Entry 4Y52 (X-ray diffraction, 3.50 A resolution); this record covers chains A and I of the 13 polymer chains in the assembly.

[Chain A]
Molecule: DNA-directed RNA polymerase II subunit RPB1
Organism: Saccharomyces cerevisiae (strain ATCC 204508 / S288c)
Notes: EC 2.7.7.6
UniProtKB: P04050 (RPB1_YEAST); numbering as in UniProt (aligned over 1-1733)
Chain sequence (1733 residues; each row starts with the number of its first residue):
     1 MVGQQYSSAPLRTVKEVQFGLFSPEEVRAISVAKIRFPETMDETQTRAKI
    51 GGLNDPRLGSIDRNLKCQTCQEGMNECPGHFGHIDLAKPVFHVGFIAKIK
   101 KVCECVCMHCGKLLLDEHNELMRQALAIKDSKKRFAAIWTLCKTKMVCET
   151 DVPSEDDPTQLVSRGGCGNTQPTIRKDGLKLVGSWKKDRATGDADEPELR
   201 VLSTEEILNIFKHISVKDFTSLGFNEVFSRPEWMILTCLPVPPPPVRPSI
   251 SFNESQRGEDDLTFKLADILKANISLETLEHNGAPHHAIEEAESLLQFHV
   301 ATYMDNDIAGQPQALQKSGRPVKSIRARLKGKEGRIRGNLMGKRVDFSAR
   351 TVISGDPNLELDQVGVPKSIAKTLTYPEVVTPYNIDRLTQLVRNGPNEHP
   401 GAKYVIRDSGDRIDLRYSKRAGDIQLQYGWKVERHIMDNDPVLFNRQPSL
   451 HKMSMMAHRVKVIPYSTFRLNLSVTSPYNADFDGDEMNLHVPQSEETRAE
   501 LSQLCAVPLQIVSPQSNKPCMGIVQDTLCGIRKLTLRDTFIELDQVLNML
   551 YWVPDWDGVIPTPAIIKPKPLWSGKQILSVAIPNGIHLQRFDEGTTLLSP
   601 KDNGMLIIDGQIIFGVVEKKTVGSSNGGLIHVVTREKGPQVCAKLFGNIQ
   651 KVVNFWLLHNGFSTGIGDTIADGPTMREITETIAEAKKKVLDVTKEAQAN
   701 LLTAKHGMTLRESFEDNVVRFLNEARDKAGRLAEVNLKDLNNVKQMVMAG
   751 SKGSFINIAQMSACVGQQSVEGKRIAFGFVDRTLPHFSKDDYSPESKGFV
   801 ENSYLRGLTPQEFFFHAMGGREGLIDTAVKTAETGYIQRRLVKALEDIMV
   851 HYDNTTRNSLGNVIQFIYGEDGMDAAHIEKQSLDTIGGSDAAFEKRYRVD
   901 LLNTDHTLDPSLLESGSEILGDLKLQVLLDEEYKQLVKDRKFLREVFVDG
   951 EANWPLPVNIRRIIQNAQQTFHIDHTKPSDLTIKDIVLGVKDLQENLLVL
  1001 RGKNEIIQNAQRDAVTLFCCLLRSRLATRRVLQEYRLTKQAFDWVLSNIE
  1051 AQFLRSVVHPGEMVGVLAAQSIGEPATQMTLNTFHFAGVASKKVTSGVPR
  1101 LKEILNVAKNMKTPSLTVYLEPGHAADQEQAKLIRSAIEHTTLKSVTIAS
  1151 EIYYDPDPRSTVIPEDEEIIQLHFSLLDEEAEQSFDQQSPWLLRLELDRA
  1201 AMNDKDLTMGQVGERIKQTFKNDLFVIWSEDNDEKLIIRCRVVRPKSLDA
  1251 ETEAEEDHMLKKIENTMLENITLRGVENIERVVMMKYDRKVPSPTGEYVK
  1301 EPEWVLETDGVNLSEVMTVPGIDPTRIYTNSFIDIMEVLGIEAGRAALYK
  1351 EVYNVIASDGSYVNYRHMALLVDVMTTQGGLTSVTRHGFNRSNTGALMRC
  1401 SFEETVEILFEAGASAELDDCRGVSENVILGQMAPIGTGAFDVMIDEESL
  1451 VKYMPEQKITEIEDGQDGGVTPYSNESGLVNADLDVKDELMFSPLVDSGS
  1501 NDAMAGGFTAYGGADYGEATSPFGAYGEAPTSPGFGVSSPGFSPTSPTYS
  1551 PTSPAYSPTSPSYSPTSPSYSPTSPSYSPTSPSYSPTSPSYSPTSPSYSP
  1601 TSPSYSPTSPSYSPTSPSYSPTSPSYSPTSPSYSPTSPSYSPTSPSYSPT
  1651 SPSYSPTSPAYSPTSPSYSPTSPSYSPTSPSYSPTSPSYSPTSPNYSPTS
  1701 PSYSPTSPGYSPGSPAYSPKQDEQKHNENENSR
Not modelled in the structure: 1-2, 149-150, 155-160, 187-198, 1082-1091, 1177-1186, 1244-1253, 1446-1733
Curated features (UniProtKB/Swiss-Prot):
  - region: P248 to D260 (Lid loop), N306 to K323 (Rudder loop), P810 to E822 (Bridging helix)
  - binding site (Zn(2+)): C67, C70, C77, H80, C107, C110, C148, C167
  - binding site (Mg(2+)): D481, D483, D485
  - modified residue: T1471 (Phosphothreonine)
  - cross-link (Glycyl lysine isopeptide (Lys-Gly)): K695 (interchain with G-Cter in ubiquitin), K1246 (interchain with G-Cter in ubiquitin), K1350 (interchain with G-Cter in ubiquitin)
  - natural variant: S1653 to P1659 (deletion: In strain: A364A)
  - mutagenesis: K1246 (K1246R: Impairs ubiquitination during transcription stress)
Ion coordination: Zn2+ site 1: C67, C70, C77, H80; Zn2+ site 2: C107, C110, C148, C167; Mg2+: D483, D485 (shared with 1 residue of chain R)

[Chain I]
Molecule: DNA-directed RNA polymerase II subunit RPB9
Organism: Saccharomyces cerevisiae (strain ATCC 204508 / S288c)
UniProtKB: P27999 (RPB9_YEAST); residue numbers follow UniProt; this construct covers 1-122
Chain sequence (122 residues; row label = number of the first residue in the row):
     1 MTTFRFCRDCNNMLYPREDKENNRLLFECRTCSYVEEAGSPLVYRHELIT
    51 NIGETAGVVQDIGSDPTLPRSDRECPKCHSRENVFFQSQQRRKDTSMVLF
   101 FVCLSCSHIFTSDQKNKRTQFS
Not modelled in the structure: 1, 121-122
Curated features (UniProtKB/Swiss-Prot):
  - zinc finger: C7 to C32 (C4-type), S71 to T111 (TFIIS-type)
  - binding site (Zn(2+)): C7, C10, C29, C32, C75, C78, C103, C106
  - modified residue: S40 (Phosphoserine)
Ion coordination: Zn2+ site 1: C7, C10, C29, C32; Zn2+ site 2: C75, C78, C103, C106

[Chain A / chain I interface]
Pairs across the interface (67; chain A residue first):
  A697(A) with M97(I)
  Q698(A) with M97(I); V98(I); L99(I); S112(I), hydrogen bond (backbone-side chain); D113(I)
  A699(A) with S112(I); D113(I); Q114(I), hydrogen bond (backbone-backbone); K115(I)
  N700(A) with V98(I); D113(I), hydrogen bond; K115(I); N116(I), hydrogen bond
  L701(A) with Q114(I)
  T703(A) with K115(I)
  T709(A) with K93(I); D94(I)
  R711(A) with Q87(I), hydrogen bond; T95(I); S96(I); M97(I)
  F714(A) with M97(I), hydrophobic
  D781(A) with R91(I), salt bridge
  R782(A) with T67(I)
  S788(A) with T67(I); P69(I)
  K789(A) with D65(I), salt bridge; T67(I), hydrogen bond (backbone-backbone); L68(I); P69(I)
  D790(A) with F86(I); Q87(I)
  Y792(A) with Q87(I), hydrogen bond
  T1147(A) with L48(I)
  I1148(A) with E47(I); L48(I), hydrogen bond (backbone-backbone); I49(I), hydrogen bond (backbone-backbone)
  A1149(A) with R45(I); E47(I)
  S1150(A) with Y44(I); R45(I); H46(I), hydrogen bond (backbone-backbone); E47(I)
  E1151(A) with L42(I); Y44(I); R45(I), salt bridge
  I1152(A) with P41(I); L42(I); V43(I), hydrogen bond (backbone-backbone); Y44(I), hydrogen bond (backbone-backbone)
  Y1153(A) with P41(I); L42(I), hydrophobic
  Y1154(A) with E18(I), hydrogen bond; R24(I), hydrogen bond (side chain-backbone); L25(I), hydrophobic; P41(I), hydrogen bond (backbone-backbone)
  V1162(A) with P41(I), hydrophobic
  P1190(A) with E18(I)
  W1191(A) with L25(I), hydrophobic; V43(I), hydrophobic
  D1198(A) with I49(I)
  D1257(A) with P16(I)
  K1261(A) with Y44(I)
  E1264(A) with Y44(I); H46(I), salt bridge
  L1268(A) with L48(I), hydrophobic
Other interface residues (no listed pair), chain A (34 interface residues in all): K1144, P1156, E1196
Other interface residues (no listed pair), chain I (35 interface residues in all): R17, D19, N23

[Overview]
The interface between chain A and chain I involves 34 residues on one side and 35 on the other; the contacts
include 15 hydrogen bonds and 4 salt bridges. Among the polar pairs are D781(A)-R91(I), K789(A)-D65(I) and
E1151(A)-R45(I).
Here chain A is DNA-directed RNA polymerase II subunit RPB1 and chain I is DNA-directed RNA polymerase II
subunit RPB9, both from Saccharomyces cerevisiae (strain ATCC 204508 / S288c). Entry 4Y52 (Crystal structure
of 5-Carboxycytosine Recognition by RNA Polymerase II during Transcription Elongation) was determined by X-ray
diffraction (same publication as 4Y7N).
